Entry 4AXJ (X-ray diffraction, 1.62 A resolution); this record covers chains B and C of the 3 polymer chains in the assembly.

# Chain B (and C)
Molecule: Ethanolamine carboxysome structural protein
Source organism: Clostridium difficile
Notes: chain C of this document is another copy of the same molecule, construct and numbering; everything in this record applies to it too
Reference sequence: Q187N0 (Q187N0_CLOD6); residues 2-95 here = UniProt positions 2-95
Amino-acid sequence (104 residues; numbered 0 to 103; the number before each row is that of its first residue; numbering starts at 0):
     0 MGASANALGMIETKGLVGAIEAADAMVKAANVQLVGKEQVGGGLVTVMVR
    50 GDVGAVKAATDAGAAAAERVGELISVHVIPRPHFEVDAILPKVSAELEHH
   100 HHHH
Disordered / not traced: 0-1, 91-103 (chain C: 0-4, 91-103)
Sequence notes: expression tag (0-1, 96-103)

# Interface between chain B and chain C
Pairs across the interface - 39 pairs, chain B then chain C:
  G14(B) with E11(C); L43(C)
  L15(B) with E11(C), hydrogen bond (backbone-side chain); E37(C); V39(C), hydrophobic; T45(C); M47(C), hydrophobic
  V16(B) with M9(C), hydrophobic; E11(C), hydrogen bond (backbone-side chain); S74(C); H76(C)
  I19(B) with M9(C), hydrophobic; M47(C), hydrophobic; V85(C), hydrophobic; L89(C), hydrophobic
  E20(B) with H76(C); I78(C)
  A22(B) with I88(C), hydrophobic
  D23(B) with I78(C); P81(C); H82(C), hydrogen bond (side chain-backbone); V85(C)
  V26(B) with H82(C); E84(C)
  K27(B) with R80(C), hydrogen bond (side chain-backbone)
  L33(B) with E84(C)
  K36(B) with E37(C), salt bridge; I88(C)
  Q38(B) with E37(C); Q38(C), hydrogen bond (side chain-backbone); V39(C), hydrogen bond (side chain-backbone)
  G41(B) with G41(C)
  G42(B) with G40(C); G41(C); L43(C)
  V44(B) with V39(C), hydrophobic
  V69(B) with H76(C)
  E71(B) with E11(C); S74(C)
Also at the interface, not in a pair above, chain B (21 interface residues in all): V31, G35, G40, V46
Also at the interface, not in a pair above, chain C (23 interface residues in all): L7, I73, V77

# Summary
Chain B and chain C form an interface of 21 and 23 residues respectively; the contacts include 6 hydrogen
bonds and 1 salt bridge. Among the polar pairs are K36(B)-E37(C), L15(B)-E11(C) and V16(B)-E11(C).
Both chains are Ethanolamine carboxysome structural protein (Clostridium difficile). Entry 4AXJ (Structure of
the Clostridium difficile EutM protein) was determined by X-ray diffraction, deposited together with 4AXI and
4AXO.
